Entry 7SX6 (X-ray diffraction, 3.40 A resolution); this record covers chains G and L of the 3 polymer chains in the assembly.

[Chain G]
Name: clade A/E 93TH057 HIV-1 gp120 core
Source organism: Human immunodeficiency virus 1
Reference sequence: A0A0M3KKW9 (A0A0M3KKW9_9HIV1); the author numbering skips numbers that UniProt does not, so the offset changes along the chain: 44-124 = UniProt 1-81; 198-301 = UniProt 82-185; 318-355 = UniProt 186-223; 357-399 = UniProt 224-266; 1 more segments
Amino-acid sequence (355 residues; numbered 42 to 492; 96 numbers in that range are skipped by the numbering (no residue carries them; nothing is unmodelled there); the number before each row is that of its first residue):
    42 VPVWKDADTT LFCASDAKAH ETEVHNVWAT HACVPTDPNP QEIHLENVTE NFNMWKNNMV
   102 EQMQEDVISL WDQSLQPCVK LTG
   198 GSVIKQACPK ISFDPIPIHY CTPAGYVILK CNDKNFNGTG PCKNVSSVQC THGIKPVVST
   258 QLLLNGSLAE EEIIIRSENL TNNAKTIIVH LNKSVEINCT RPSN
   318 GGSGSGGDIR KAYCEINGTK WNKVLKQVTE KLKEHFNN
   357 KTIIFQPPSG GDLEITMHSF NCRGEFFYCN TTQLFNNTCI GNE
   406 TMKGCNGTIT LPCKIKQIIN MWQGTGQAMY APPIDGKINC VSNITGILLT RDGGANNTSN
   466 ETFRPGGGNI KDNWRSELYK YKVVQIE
Unresolved in the structure: 42-43, 318-324
Construct notes: expression tag (42-43); engineered mutation Ser-375 (His242 in A0A0M3KKW9)
Cystine bridges: Cys-54/Cys-74, Cys-119/Cys-205, Cys-218/Cys-247, Cys-228/Cys-239, Cys-296/Cys-331, Cys-378/Cys-445, Cys-385/Cys-418, Cys-395/Cys-410
Glycans and other covalent adducts: N-acetylglucosamine (NAG) linked to Asn-88, Asn-234, Asn-241, Asn-262, Asn-276, Asn-289, Asn-295, Asn-334, Asn-386, Asn-392

[Chain L]
Name: N49P9.3 antibody fab light chain
Source organism: Homo sapiens
Notes: antibody fragment or engineered binder
Amino-acid sequence (203 residues; numbered 3 to 212 plus 1 insertion-coded residue; 8 numbers in that range are skipped by the numbering (no residue carries them; nothing is unmodelled there); the number before each row is that of its first residue):
     3 LTQPAS
    11 MSASPGQSVT ISCSGTR
    30 HIISAWFQQY PGKPPKLIIF DDDKRPSGVP SRFSASRPGD TASLTISNVQ PEDEATYICN
    90 TY
    96 EFFGGGTKLT V
  106A L
   107 SQPKAAPSVT LFPPSSEELQ ANKATLVCLV SDFYPGAVTV AWKADGSPVK VGVETTKPSK
   167 QSNNKYAASS YLSLTPEQWK SHRSYSCRVT HEGSTVEKTV APAECS
Unresolved in the structure: 209-212
Cystine bridges: Cys-23/Cys-88, Cys-134/Cys-193
Residues lining bound ligands: N-acetylglucosamine (NAG; 2-acetamido-2-deoxy-beta-D-glucopyranose): His-30, Ile-31, Ile-32, Tyr-91

[Chain G / chain L interface]
Residue-residue contacts (6; chain G residue first):
  Thr-278(G) with Ile-31(L); Tyr-91(L), hydrogen bond
  Asn-279(G) with Tyr-91(L)
  Asn-280(G) with Glu-96(L), hydrogen bond
  Gly-459(G) with Glu-96(L), hydrogen bond (backbone-side chain)
  Ala-460(G) with Phe-97(L)
Interface residues without a listed pair, chain G (8 interface residues in all): Asn-276, Gly-458, Asn-461

[Summary]
8 residues of chain G and 4 residues of chain L are in contact; the contacts include 3 hydrogen bonds. Polar
pairs include Thr-278(G)/Tyr-91(L), Asn-280(G)/Glu-96(L) and Gly-459(G)/Glu-96(L). Bound to chain L:
N-acetylglucosamine.
Here chain G is clade A/E 93TH057 HIV-1 gp120 core (Human immunodeficiency virus 1) and chain L is N49P9.3
antibody fab light chain (Homo sapiens). Entry 7SX6 (Crystal structure of broadly neutralizing antibody
N49P9.3 Fab in complex with HIV-1 Clade A/E strain 93TH057 ...) was determined by X-ray diffraction.
